3Q4N - chains A and B; structure by X-ray diffraction, 2.88 A resolution.

[Chain A (and B)]
Molecule: Uncharacterized protein MJ0754
From: Methanocaldococcus jannaschii
Notes: chain B of this document is another copy of the same molecule, construct and numbering; everything in this record applies to it too
UniProt: Q58164 (Y754_METJA); residues 1-185 here = UniProt positions 1-185
Amino-acid sequence (193 residues; numbered 1 to 193; the number before each row is that of its first residue):
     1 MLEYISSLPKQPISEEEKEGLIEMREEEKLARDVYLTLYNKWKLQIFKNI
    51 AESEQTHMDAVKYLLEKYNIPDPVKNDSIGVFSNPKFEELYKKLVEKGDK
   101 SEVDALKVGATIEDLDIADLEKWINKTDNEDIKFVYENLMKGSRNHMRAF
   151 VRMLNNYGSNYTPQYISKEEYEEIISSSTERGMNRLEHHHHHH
Not modelled in the structure: 1-11, 181-193 (chain B: 1-5, 181-193)
Sequence notes: expression tag (186-193)

[How chain A and chain B interact]
Contacting residue pairs - 18 pairs, chain A then chain B:
  Glu-15(A) / Glu-169(B)
  Glu-16(A) / Ser-167(B)  hydrogen bond
  Glu-19(A) / Ser-167(B)
  Glu-19(A) / Lys-168(B)  hydrogen bond (side chain-backbone)
  Glu-19(A) / Glu-169(B)  hydrogen bond (side chain-backbone)
  Lys-86(A) / Gln-164(B)  hydrogen bond (side chain-backbone)
  Lys-122(A) / Tyr-165(B)  hydrogen bond (side chain-backbone)
  Asn-125(A) / Asn-125(B)  hydrogen bond
  Lys-126(A) / Glu-121(B)  salt bridge
  Gln-164(A) / Lys-86(B)
  Tyr-165(A) / Lys-122(B)  hydrogen bond (backbone-side chain)
  Ser-167(A) / Glu-19(B)
  Ser-167(A) / Lys-126(B)
  Lys-168(A) / Glu-19(B)  hydrogen bond (backbone-side chain)
  Glu-169(A) / Glu-15(B)
  Glu-169(A) / Glu-16(B)
  Glu-169(A) / Glu-19(B)  hydrogen bond (backbone-side chain)
  Glu-170(A) / Lys-126(B)  salt bridge
Interface residues without a listed pair, chain A (16 interface residues in all): Asn-84, Trp-123, Ile-166
Interface residues without a listed pair, chain B (14 interface residues in all): Trp-123

[Overview]
16 residues of chain A and 14 residues of chain B are in contact, with 9 hydrogen bonds and 2 salt bridges.
Among the polar pairs are Lys-126(A)/Glu-121(B), Glu-170(A)/Lys-126(B) and Glu-16(A)/Ser-167(B).
Chain A and chain B are both Uncharacterized protein MJ0754 (Methanocaldococcus jannaschii); the structure,
Crystal structure of hypothetical protein MJ0754 from Methanococcus jannaschii DSM 2661, was determined by
X-ray diffraction (same publication as 3Q4O, 3Q4Q and 3Q4R).
